PDB entry 6EEB | X-ray diffraction, 1.96 A resolution | chain A

Chain A:
Protein: Calmodulin-1
From: Homo sapiens
UniProtKB: P0DP23 (CALM1_HUMAN); residues 1-149 here = UniProt positions 1-149
Chain sequence (152 residues; row label = number of the first residue in the row; numbers below 1 keep their minus sign (Ser-2 is residue -2)):
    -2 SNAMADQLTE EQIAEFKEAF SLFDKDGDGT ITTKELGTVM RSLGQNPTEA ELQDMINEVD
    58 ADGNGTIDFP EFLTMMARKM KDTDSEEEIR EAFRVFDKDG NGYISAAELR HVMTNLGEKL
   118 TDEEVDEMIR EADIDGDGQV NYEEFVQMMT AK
Disordered / not traced: -2 to 5, 148-149
Construct notes: expression tag (-2 to 0)
Ion coordination: Ca2+ site 1: Asp21, Asp23, Asp25, Thr27, Glu32; Ca2+ site 2: Asp57, Asp59, Asn61, Thr63, Glu68; Zn2+: Asp81, Glu85, Lys95, His108; Ca2+ site 3: Asp94, Asp96, Asn98, Tyr100, Glu105; Ca2+ site 4: Asp130, Asp132, Asp134, Gln136, Glu141
Small-molecule neighbours: malbrancheamide (J6P; (5aS,12aS,13aS)-8,9-dichloro-12,12-dimethyl-2,3,11,12,12a,13-hexahydro-1H,5H,6H-5a,13a-(epiminomethano)indolizino[7,6-b]carbazol-14-one): Phe93, Ile101, Leu106, Met125, Ile126, Ala129, Phe142, Met145, Met146
UniProt features mapped onto this chain:
  - binding site (Ca(2+)): Asp21, Asp23, Asp25, Thr27, Glu32, Asp57, Asp59, Asn61, Thr63, Glu68, Asp94, Asp96, Asn98, Tyr100, Glu105, Asp130, Asp132, Asp134, Gln136, Glu141
  - modified residue: Ala2 (N-acetylalanine), Lys22 (N6-acetyllysine), Thr45 (Phosphothreonine), Ser82 (Phosphoserine), Lys95 (N6-acetyllysine), Tyr100 (Phosphotyrosine), Ser102 (Phosphoserine), Thr111 (Phosphothreonine), Lys116 (N6,N6,N6-trimethyllysine), Tyr139 (Phosphotyrosine)
  - cross-link: Lys22 (Glycyl lysine isopeptide (Lys-Gly) (interchain with G-Cter in SUMO2))
  - natural variant: Asn54 (N54I: In CPVT4), Phe90 (F90L: In LQT14), Asn98 (N98S: In CPVT4), Asp130 (D130G: In LQT14), Glu141 (E141G: In LQT14; E141V: In LQT14), Phe142 (F142L: In LQT14)
From the paper describing this entry:
  - binding site for malbrancheamide: Phe93, Leu106, Met125, Met145

In short:
Ligands of chain A: malbrancheamide. Asp21, Asp23, Asp25, Thr27 and Glu32 form the Ca2+ site 1. Asp57, Asp59,
Asn61, Thr63 and Glu68 form the Ca2+ site 2. UniProt lists 20 Ca2+-binding residues. From the paper: a binding
site for malbrancheamide at Phe93, Leu106 and Met125 among others.
Chain A is Calmodulin-1 (Homo sapiens); the structure, Calmodulin in complex with malbrancheamide, was
determined by X-ray diffraction (same publication as 6O5G).
